PDB entry 9CAA | electron microscopy, 4.04 A resolution (low resolution: residue-level contacts below are approximate; hydrogen-bond / salt-bridge calls are withheld) | chains S and Y of the 20 polymer chains in the assembly

Chain S:
Protein: Histone H2A type 1
Source organism: Xenopus laevis
UniProt: P06897 (H2A1_XENLA); residues 1-122 here correspond to UniProt positions 2-123 (UniProt number = residue number + 1)
Sequence (128 residues; each row starts with the number of its first residue):
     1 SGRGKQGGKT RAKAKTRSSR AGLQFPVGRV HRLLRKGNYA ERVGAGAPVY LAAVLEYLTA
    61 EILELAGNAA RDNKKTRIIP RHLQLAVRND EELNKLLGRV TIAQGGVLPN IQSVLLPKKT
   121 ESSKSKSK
Unresolved in the structure: 1-9, 120-128
Construct notes: conflict Arg99 (Gly100 in P06897); expression tag (123-128)
Swiss-Prot annotation at these positions:
  - modified residue: Ser1 (N-acetylserine), Lys5 (N6-(2-hydroxyisobutyryl)lysine), Lys9 (N6-(2-hydroxyisobutyryl)lysine), Lys36 (N6-(2-hydroxyisobutyryl)lysine), Lys74 (N6-(2-hydroxyisobutyryl)lysine), Lys75 (N6-(2-hydroxyisobutyryl)lysine), Lys95 (N6-(2-hydroxyisobutyryl)lysine), Gln104 (N5-methylglutamine), Lys118 (N6-(2-hydroxyisobutyryl)lysine)
  - cross-link (Glycyl lysine isopeptide (Lys-Gly)): Lys13 (interchain with G-Cter in ubiquitin), Lys15 (interchain with G-Cter in ubiquitin), Lys119 (interchain with G-Cter in ubiquitin)

Chain Y:
Molecule: 285-nt DNA strand
Sequence (285 nucleotides; numbered -179 to 105; the number before each row is that of its first residue; numbers below 1 keep their minus sign (DA-179 is residue -179)):
  -179 ATCGAAGGGC GCCTATATAA GGGGGTGGGG GCGCGTTCGT CCTCCCTCTC CTCGCGGCGC
  -119 GAGTTTCAGG CAGCGCTGCG TCCTGCTGCG CACGTGGGAA GCCCTGCTGG AGAATCCCGG
   -59 TGCGCAGGCC GCTCAATTGG TCGTAGACAG CTCTAGCACC GCTTAAACGC AGCTACGCGC
     1 TGTCCCCCGC GTTTTAACCG CCAAGGGGAT TACTCCCTAG TCTCCAGGCA GCTGTCAGAT
    61 ATGTACATCC TGTGATCCCC GGGTACCGAG CTCGAATTCA CTGGC
Unresolved in the structure: -179 to -77, 77-105

Chain S / chain Y interface:
Residue-residue contacts (18):
  Arg11(S) - DT-42(Y)
  Arg11(S) - DG-41(Y)
  Ala12(S) - DT-42(Y)
  Ala12(S) - DG-41(Y)
  Lys13(S) - DT-42(Y)
  Ala14(S) - DT-43(Y)
  Ala14(S) - DT-42(Y)
  Lys15(S) - DT-43(Y)
  Lys15(S) - DT-42(Y)
  Thr16(S) - DT-43(Y)
  Arg17(S) - DT-43(Y)
  Arg20(S) - DT-42(Y)
  Gly28(S) - DA-44(Y)
  Gly28(S) - DT-43(Y)
  Arg29(S) - DA-44(Y)
  Arg32(S) - DA-44(Y)
  Arg42(S) - DA-35(Y)
  Arg77(S) - DA-54(Y)
Also at the interface, not in a pair above, chain S (14 interface residues in all): Glu41
Also at the interface, not in a pair above, chain Y (7 interface residues in all): DA-45

Overview:
The interface between chain S and chain Y involves 14 residues on one side and 7 on the other.
Here chain S is Histone H2A type 1 (Xenopus laevis) and chain Y is a 285-nt DNA strand. Entry 9CAA (Cryo-EM
structure of human SRCAP-nucleosome complex in the pre-engaged state (composite structure)) was determined by
electron microscopy.
